8CLZ - chains BBB and AAA; structure by X-ray diffraction, 1.50 A resolution.

== Chain BBB (and AAA) ==
Molecule: Putative L-asparaginase II protein
Organism: Rhizobium etli
Notes: chain AAA of this document is another copy of the same molecule, construct and numbering; everything in this record applies to it too
UniProt: Q2KB35 (Q2KB35_RHIEC); residues 1-335 here = UniProt positions 1-335
Sequence (341 residues; row label = number of the first residue in the row; numbers below 1 keep their minus sign (Gly-5 is residue -5)):
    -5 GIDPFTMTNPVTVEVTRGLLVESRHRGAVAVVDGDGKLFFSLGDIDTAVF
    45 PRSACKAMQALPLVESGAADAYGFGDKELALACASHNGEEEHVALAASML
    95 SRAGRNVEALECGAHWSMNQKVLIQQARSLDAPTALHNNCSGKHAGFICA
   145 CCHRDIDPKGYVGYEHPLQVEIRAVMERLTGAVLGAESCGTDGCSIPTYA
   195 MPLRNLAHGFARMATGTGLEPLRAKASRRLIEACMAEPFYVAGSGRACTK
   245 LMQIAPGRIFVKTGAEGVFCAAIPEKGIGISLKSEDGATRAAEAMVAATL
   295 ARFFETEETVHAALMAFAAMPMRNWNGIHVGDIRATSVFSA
Not modelled in the structure: -5 to 0, 335 (chain AAA: -5 to 1, 335)
Modified residues: Cys242 (S-hydroxycysteine; CSO)
Construct notes: expression tag (-5 to 0)
Metal / ion sites: Zn2+: Cys134, Lys137, Cys188

== Chain BBB / chain AAA interface ==
Residue-residue contacts (99):
  Arg11(BBB) - Phe44(AAA)
  Arg11(BBB) - Arg46(AAA)
  Arg11(BBB) - Thr185(AAA)  hydrogen bond (side chain-backbone)
  Arg11(BBB) - Asp186(AAA)
  Arg11(BBB) - Gly187(AAA)
  Arg11(BBB) - Thr192(AAA)
  Gly12(BBB) - Cys183(AAA)
  Leu14(BBB) - Phe44(AAA)  hydrophobic
  Leu14(BBB) - Ala194(AAA)  hydrophobic
  Glu16(BBB) - Phe44(AAA)
  Glu16(BBB) - Arg46(AAA)  salt bridge
  Glu16(BBB) - Glu260(AAA)
  Glu16(BBB) - Lys277(AAA)  hydrogen bond (backbone-side chain)
  Ser17(BBB) - Glu260(AAA)  hydrogen bond
  Ser17(BBB) - Lys277(AAA)  hydrogen bond
  Ser17(BBB) - Glu279(AAA)
  Ser17(BBB) - Asp280(AAA)
  Ser17(BBB) - Gly281(AAA)
  Arg18(BBB) - Glu279(AAA)  salt bridge
  Arg18(BBB) - Asp280(AAA)  hydrogen bond (backbone-backbone)
  His19(BBB) - Asp280(AAA)
  Arg20(BBB) - Thr2(AAA)
  Arg20(BBB) - Arg20(AAA)
  Phe44(BBB) - Arg11(AAA)
  Phe44(BBB) - Glu16(AAA)
  Arg46(BBB) - Arg11(AAA)
  Arg46(BBB) - Glu16(AAA)  salt bridge
  Glu105(BBB) - Asn320(AAA)  hydrogen bond (backbone-side chain)
  Cys106(BBB) - Trp319(AAA)
  Cys106(BBB) - Asn320(AAA)
  Gly107(BBB) - Asn320(AAA)  hydrogen bond (backbone-side chain)
  Ala108(BBB) - Trp319(AAA)
  His109(BBB) - Trp319(AAA)
  Trp110(BBB) - Gln114(AAA)
  Trp110(BBB) - Ile118(AAA)
  Trp110(BBB) - Arg122(AAA)
  Gln114(BBB) - Trp110(AAA)
  Gln114(BBB) - Leu117(AAA)
  Leu117(BBB) - Gln114(AAA)
  Leu117(BBB) - Leu117(AAA)  hydrophobic
  Leu117(BBB) - Ile118(AAA)  hydrophobic
  Ile118(BBB) - Trp110(AAA)
  Ile118(BBB) - Leu117(AAA)  hydrophobic
  Ala121(BBB) - Ala121(AAA)  hydrophobic
  Ala121(BBB) - Arg122(AAA)  hydrogen bond (backbone-side chain)
  Arg122(BBB) - Trp110(AAA)
  Arg122(BBB) - Ala121(AAA)  hydrogen bond (side chain-backbone)
  Arg122(BBB) - Leu124(AAA)  hydrogen bond (side chain-backbone)
  Arg122(BBB) - Asp125(AAA)  hydrogen bond (side chain-backbone)
  Leu124(BBB) - Arg122(AAA)  hydrogen bond (backbone-side chain)
  Asp125(BBB) - Arg122(AAA)  hydrogen bond (backbone-side chain)
  Asn132(BBB) - Trp319(AAA)
  Glu181(BBB) - Leu13(AAA)
  Cys183(BBB) - Gly12(AAA)
  Gly184(BBB) - Gly12(AAA)
  Thr185(BBB) - Arg11(AAA)  hydrogen bond (backbone-side chain)
  Thr185(BBB) - Asn318(AAA)
  Thr185(BBB) - Val324(AAA)
  Asp186(BBB) - Arg11(AAA)
  Asp186(BBB) - Asn318(AAA)  hydrogen bond (backbone-side chain)
  Gly187(BBB) - Arg11(AAA)
  Gly187(BBB) - Asn318(AAA)
  Gly187(BBB) - Trp319(AAA)  hydrogen bond (backbone-backbone)
  Ser189(BBB) - Asn318(AAA)  hydrogen bond
  Ser189(BBB) - Asn320(AAA)  hydrogen bond
  Ser189(BBB) - Ile322(AAA)
  Thr192(BBB) - Arg11(AAA)
  Ala194(BBB) - Leu14(AAA)  hydrophobic
  Glu260(BBB) - Glu16(AAA)
  Glu260(BBB) - Ser17(AAA)  hydrogen bond
  Glu260(BBB) - Arg284(AAA)  salt bridge
  Lys277(BBB) - Glu16(AAA)  hydrogen bond (side chain-backbone)
  Lys277(BBB) - Ser17(AAA)  hydrogen bond
  Glu279(BBB) - Ser17(AAA)
  Glu279(BBB) - Arg18(AAA)  hydrogen bond (backbone-backbone)
  Glu279(BBB) - Arg20(AAA)  salt bridge
  Asp280(BBB) - Ser17(AAA)
  Asp280(BBB) - Arg18(AAA)
  Asp280(BBB) - His19(AAA)
  Asp280(BBB) - Asp280(AAA)
  Asp280(BBB) - Arg284(AAA)  hydrogen bond (backbone-side chain)
  Gly281(BBB) - Ser17(AAA)
  Arg284(BBB) - Glu260(AAA)  salt bridge
  Arg284(BBB) - Asp280(AAA)  hydrogen bond (side chain-backbone)
  Asn318(BBB) - Thr185(AAA)
  Asn318(BBB) - Asp186(AAA)  hydrogen bond (side chain-backbone)
  Asn318(BBB) - Gly187(AAA)
  Asn318(BBB) - Ser189(AAA)  hydrogen bond
  Trp319(BBB) - Cys106(AAA)
  Trp319(BBB) - Ala108(AAA)
  Trp319(BBB) - His109(AAA)
  Trp319(BBB) - Asn132(AAA)
  Trp319(BBB) - Gly187(AAA)  hydrogen bond (backbone-backbone)
  Asn320(BBB) - Glu105(AAA)  hydrogen bond (side chain-backbone)
  Asn320(BBB) - Cys106(AAA)
  Asn320(BBB) - Gly107(AAA)  hydrogen bond (side chain-backbone)
  Asn320(BBB) - Ser189(AAA)  hydrogen bond
  Ile322(BBB) - Ser189(AAA)
  Val324(BBB) - Thr185(AAA)
Interface residues without a listed pair, chain BBB (49 interface residues in all): Thr2, Leu13, Ser111, Met112, Ser182
Interface residues without a listed pair, chain AAA (50 interface residues in all): Val9, Ser111, Glu181, Ser182, Gly184, Cys188

== Overview ==
Chain BBB and chain AAA form an interface of 49 and 50 residues respectively, with 30 hydrogen bonds and 6
salt bridges. Among the polar pairs are Glu16(BBB)-Arg46(AAA), Arg18(BBB)-Glu279(AAA) and
Glu260(BBB)-Arg284(AAA). Cys134(BBB), Lys137(BBB) and Cys188(BBB) coordinate Zn2+.
Chain BBB and chain AAA are both Putative L-asparaginase II protein (Rhizobium etli); the structure, Crystal
structure of Rhizobium etli constitutive L-asparaginase ReAIV (monoclinic form R4mC-2), was determined by
X-ray diffraction, deposited together with 8CLY, 8COL and 8OSW.
